3FFT - chain A; structure by X-ray diffraction, 2.21 A resolution.

== Chain A ==
Molecule: Chemotaxis protein cheY
Source organism: Escherichia coli
UniProt: P0AE67 (CHEY_ECOLI); numbering as in UniProt (aligned over 2-129)
Amino-acid sequence (128 residues; each row starts with the number of its first residue):
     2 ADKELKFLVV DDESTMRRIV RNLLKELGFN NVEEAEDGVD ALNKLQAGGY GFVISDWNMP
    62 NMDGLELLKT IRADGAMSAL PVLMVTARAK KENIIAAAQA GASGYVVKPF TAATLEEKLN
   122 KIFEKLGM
Differences from the reference sequence: engineered mutation E14 (Phe in P0AE67), R89 (Glu in P0AE67)
Ion coordination: Mn2+: D13, D57, N59 (together with beryllium trifluoride); beryllium trifluoride ion near D57 (its only coordinating residue here)
Curated features (UniProtKB/Swiss-Prot):
  - binding site (Mg(2+)): D12, D13, D57, N59
  - modified residue: D57 (4-aspartylphosphate), K92 (N6-acetyllysine), K109 (N6-acetyllysine)
From the paper describing this entry:
  - contacts within the chain: W58-R89 (cation-pi contact), N59-R89 (hydrogen bond), R89-Y106 (hydrogen bond)
  - catalytic residues: T87, K109 (citing earlier work)

== Summary ==
D13, D57 and N59 coordinate Mn2+. Curated annotation (UniProt) lists 4 Mg2+-binding residues. The paper
reports catalytic residues T87 and K109; contacts within the chain involving R89, W58 and N59 among others.
Chain A is Chemotaxis protein cheY (Escherichia coli); the structure, Crystal Structure of CheY double mutant
F14E, E89R complexed with BeF3- and Mn2+, was determined by X-ray diffraction, deposited together with 3F7N,
3FFW, 3FFX and 3FGZ.
